Entry 8ULK (X-ray diffraction, 4.28 A resolution (low resolution: residue-level contacts below are approximate; hydrogen-bond / salt-bridge calls are withheld)); this record covers chains J and K of the 12 polymer chains in the assembly.

# Chain J (and K)
Protein: Fusion glycoprotein F0, Fibritin
Organism: Respiratory syncytial virus A2
Notes: chain K of this document is another copy of the same molecule, construct and numbering; everything in this record applies to it too
UniProtKB: chimeric construct of A0A088S9A7, P10104: residues 137-513 from A0A088S9A7 (A0A088S9A7_HRSV) positions 137-513 (same numbers); residues 518-544 from P10104 positions 458-484 (UniProt number = residue number - 60)
Sequence (414 residues; each row starts with the number of its first residue):
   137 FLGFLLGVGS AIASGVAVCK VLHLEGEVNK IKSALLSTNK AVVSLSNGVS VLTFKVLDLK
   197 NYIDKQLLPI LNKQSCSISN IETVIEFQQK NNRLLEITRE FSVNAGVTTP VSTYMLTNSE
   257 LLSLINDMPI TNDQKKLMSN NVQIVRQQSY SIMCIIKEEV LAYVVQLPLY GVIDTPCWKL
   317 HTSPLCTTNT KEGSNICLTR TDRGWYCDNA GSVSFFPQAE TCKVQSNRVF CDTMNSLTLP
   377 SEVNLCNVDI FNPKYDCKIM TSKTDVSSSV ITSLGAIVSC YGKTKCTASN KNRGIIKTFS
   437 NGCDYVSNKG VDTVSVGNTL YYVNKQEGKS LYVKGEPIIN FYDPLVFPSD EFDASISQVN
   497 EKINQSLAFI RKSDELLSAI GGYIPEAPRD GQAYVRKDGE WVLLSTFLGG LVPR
Unresolved in the structure: 514-550
Disulfides: Cys155-Cys290, Cys313-Cys343, Cys322-Cys333, Cys358-Cys367, Cys382-Cys393, Cys416-Cys422
Sequence notes: conflict Cys155 (Ser in A0A088S9A7), Phe190 (Ser in A0A088S9A7), Leu207 (Val in A0A088S9A7), Cys290 (Ser in A0A088S9A7), Leu539 (Phe479 in P10104); linker (514-517); expression tag (545-550)

# Interface between chain J and chain K
Residue-residue contacts (57):
  Leu141(J) - Thr400(K)
  Leu141(J) - Ser404(K)
  Leu142(J) - Ser404(K)
  Leu142(J) - Tyr457(K)
  Gly143(J) - Ser405(K)
  Gly143(J) - Val406(K)
  Val144(J) - Ser405(K)
  Val144(J) - Val406(K)
  Val144(J) - Ile407(K)
  Gly145(J) - Ile407(K)
  Gly145(J) - Tyr457(K)
  Ser146(J) - Ile407(K)
  Ala149(J) - Tyr458(K)
  Lys156(J) - Lys461(K)
  Asn183(J) - Lys427(K)
  Ile217(J) - Glu218(K)
  Ile217(J) - Ile221(K)
  Gln224(J) - Gln225(K)
  Arg235(J) - Arg235(K)
  Ser238(J) - Thr249(K)
  Ser238(J) - Gln279(K)
  Val239(J) - Pro246(K)
  Asn240(J) - Gln283(K)
  Ala241(J) - Gln283(K)
  Asn345(J) - Asn454(K)
  Ser348(J) - Asn454(K)
  Ser350(J) - Asn454(K)
  Thr369(J) - Asn454(K)
  Thr369(J) - Thr455(K)
  Met370(J) - Leu456(K)
  Met370(J) - Tyr457(K)
  Ser372(J) - Thr455(K)
  Leu373(J) - Val402(K)
  Thr374(J) - Thr420(K)
  Thr374(J) - Val452(K)
  Thr374(J) - Asn454(K)
  Thr374(J) - Thr455(K)
  Pro389(J) - Glu328(K)
  Lys390(J) - Glu328(K)
  Lys394(J) - Thr400(K)
  Lys394(J) - Val402(K)
  Glu487(J) - Asp486(K)
  Phe488(J) - Phe488(K)
  Asp489(J) - Ser398(K)
  Asp489(J) - Thr400(K)
  Asp489(J) - Phe488(K)
  Ser493(J) - Lys399(K)
  Gln494(J) - Lys399(K)
  Gln494(J) - Ser485(K)
  Gln494(J) - Asp486(K)
  Glu497(J) - Lys399(K)
  Glu497(J) - Leu481(K)
  Lys498(J) - Ser485(K)
  Lys498(J) - Asp486(K)
  Phe505(J) - Phe505(K)
  Leu512(J) - Leu512(K)
  Leu512(J) - Leu513(K)
Interface residues without a listed pair, chain J (45 interface residues in all): Phe140, Ser150, Val185, Ile221, Ala346, Leu375, Tyr391, Ala490, Gln501
Interface residues without a listed pair, chain K (39 interface residues in all): Phe137, Ser248, Arg282, Arg339, Ser403, Gly453

# Summary
45 residues of chain J face 39 of chain K across their interface.
Chain J and chain K are both Fusion glycoprotein F0, Fibritin (Respiratory syncytial virus A2); the structure,
Prefusion RSV F bound by neutralizing antibody 1G12, was determined by X-ray diffraction.
